Entry 8YCX (electron microscopy, 2.20 A resolution); this record covers chains N and O of the 21 polymer chains in the assembly.

[Chain N (and O)]
Protein: ATP-dependent Clp protease proteolytic subunit 1
From: Mycobacterium tuberculosis H37Rv
Notes: EC 3.4.21.92; chain O of this document is another copy of the same molecule, construct and numbering; everything in this record applies to it too
UniProtKB: P9WPC5 (CLPP1_MYCTU); numbering as in UniProt (aligned over 15-192)
Chain sequence (178 residues; each row starts with the number of its first residue):
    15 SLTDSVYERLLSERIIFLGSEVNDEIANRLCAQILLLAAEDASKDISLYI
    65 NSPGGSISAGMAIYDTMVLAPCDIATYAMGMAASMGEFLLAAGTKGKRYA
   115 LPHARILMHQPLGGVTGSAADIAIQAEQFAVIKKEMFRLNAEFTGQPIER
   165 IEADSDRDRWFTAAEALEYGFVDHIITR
Swiss-Prot annotation at these positions:
  - active site: S98 (Nucleophile), H123
Small-molecule neighbours: bortezomib (BO2; N-[(1R)-1-(dihydroxyboryl)-3-methylbutyl]-N-(pyrazin-2-ylcarbonyl)-L-phenylalaninamide): E35, V36, P67, G68, G69, S70, I71, S98, M99, H123, Q124, P125, L126, G127, F143, I146, M150

[Chain N / chain O interface]
Residue-residue contacts (59):
  D18(N) - S15(O)
  D18(N) - L16(O)
  Y21(N) - L16(O)  hydrophobic
  E22(N) - L16(O)
  L25(N) - V20(O)  hydrophobic
  L25(N) - R23(O)
  D38(N) - G33(O)
  D38(N) - N65(O)
  N42(N) - Y21(O)  hydrogen bond (backbone-side chain)
  N42(N) - F31(O)
  N42(N) - G33(O)
  N42(N) - N65(O)  hydrogen bond
  N42(N) - M93(O)
  R43(N) - T17(O)
  R43(N) - Y21(O)
  C45(N) - M93(O)  hydrophobic
  A46(N) - V20(O)
  A46(N) - Y21(O)  hydrophobic
  A46(N) - L24(O)
  A46(N) - F31(O)  hydrophobic
  Q47(N) - L16(O)
  Q47(N) - V20(O)
  L49(N) - F31(O)  hydrophobic
  L49(N) - Y63(O)  hydrophobic
  L50(N) - V20(O)  hydrophobic
  L50(N) - R23(O)
  L50(N) - L24(O)  hydrophobic
  A53(N) - E27(O)
  S72(N) - G94(O)
  S72(N) - M95(O)
  M75(N) - H117(O)
  A76(N) - N65(O)
  A76(N) - M93(O)
  A76(N) - G94(O)
  Y78(N) - H117(O)
  D79(N) - L115(O)
  D79(N) - P116(O)
  D79(N) - H117(O)  hydrogen bond (side chain-backbone)
  D79(N) - A118(O)
  T80(N) - M93(O)
  V82(N) - R192(O)
  L83(N) - L115(O)  hydrophobic
  L83(N) - P116(O)
  L83(N) - I190(O)
  L83(N) - T191(O)
  L83(N) - R192(O)
  S132(N) - R171(O)  hydrogen bond
  A134(N) - R171(O)
  D135(N) - R171(O)  salt bridge
  I138(N) - R171(O)
  I138(N) - D172(O)
  Q142(N) - R119(O)
  Q142(N) - W174(O)
  V145(N) - R119(O)
  I146(N) - R119(O)
  E149(N) - H117(O)  salt bridge
  E149(N) - R119(O)  salt bridge
  R152(N) - H117(O)
  L153(N) - H117(O)
Other interface residues (no listed pair), chain N (34 interface residues in all): A41, E54, A73
Other interface residues (no listed pair), chain O (29 interface residues in all): S19, I29, P67

[Overview]
The interface between chain N and chain O involves 34 residues on one side and 29 on the other, with 4
hydrogen bonds and 3 salt bridges. Polar contacts include D135(N)-R171(O), E149(N)-H117(O) and
E149(N)-R119(O). Bound to chain N: bortezomib.
Both chains are ATP-dependent Clp protease proteolytic subunit 1 (Mycobacterium tuberculosis H37Rv). Entry
8YCX (CryoEM structure of M. tuberculosis ClpC1P1P2 complex bound to bortezomib, conformation 2) was
determined by electron microscopy.
